Entry 4PFY (X-ray diffraction, 1.50 A resolution); this record covers chain A.

[Chain A]
Molecule: ABC transporter substrate-binding protein
Source organism: Thermotoga maritima
Reference sequence: Q9X0V0 (Q9X0V0_THEMA); numbering as in UniProt (aligned over 21-557)
Amino-acid sequence (544 residues; each row starts with the number of its first residue):
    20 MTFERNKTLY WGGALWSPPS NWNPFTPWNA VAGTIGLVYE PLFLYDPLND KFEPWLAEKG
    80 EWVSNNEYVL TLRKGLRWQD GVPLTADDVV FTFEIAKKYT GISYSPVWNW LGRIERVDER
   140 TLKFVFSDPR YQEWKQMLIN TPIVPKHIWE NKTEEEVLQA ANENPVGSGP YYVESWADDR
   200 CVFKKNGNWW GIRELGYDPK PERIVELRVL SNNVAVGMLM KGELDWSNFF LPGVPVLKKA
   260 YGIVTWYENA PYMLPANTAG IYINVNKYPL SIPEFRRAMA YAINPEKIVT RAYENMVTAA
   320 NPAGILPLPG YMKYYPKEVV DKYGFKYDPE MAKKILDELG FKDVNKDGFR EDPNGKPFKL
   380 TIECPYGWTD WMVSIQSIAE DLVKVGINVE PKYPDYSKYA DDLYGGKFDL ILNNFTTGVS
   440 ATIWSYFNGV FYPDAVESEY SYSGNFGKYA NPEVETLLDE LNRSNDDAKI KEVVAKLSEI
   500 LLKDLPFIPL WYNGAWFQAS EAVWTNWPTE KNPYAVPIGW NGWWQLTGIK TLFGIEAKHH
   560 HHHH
Unresolved in the structure: 20, 560-563
Differences from the reference sequence: initiating methionine (20); expression tag (558-563)
Metal / ion sites: Mg2+: Asp362, Asn364, Asp366, Phe368, Glu370

[In short]
The Mg2+ site is built by Asp362, Asn364, Asp366, Phe368 and Glu370.
Chain A is ABC transporter substrate-binding protein (Thermotoga maritima); the structure, Crystal structure
of mannohexaose bound oligopeptide ABC transporter, periplasmic oligopeptide-binding protein (TM1223) from
THERMOTOGA MARITIMA at ..., was determined by X-ray diffraction together with 4PFT and 4PFU from the same
study.
